PDB entry 1T7L | X-ray diffraction, 2.00 A resolution | chain A

[Chain A]
Molecule: 5-methyltetrahydropteroyltriglutamate--homocysteine methyltransferase
Source organism: Thermotoga maritima
Notes: EC 2.1.1.14
UniProtKB: Q9X112 (METE_THEMA); residue numbers follow UniProt; this construct covers 2-734
Chain sequence (766 residues; numbered -31 to 734; the number before each row is that of its first residue; numbers below 1 keep their minus sign (Met-31 is residue -31)):
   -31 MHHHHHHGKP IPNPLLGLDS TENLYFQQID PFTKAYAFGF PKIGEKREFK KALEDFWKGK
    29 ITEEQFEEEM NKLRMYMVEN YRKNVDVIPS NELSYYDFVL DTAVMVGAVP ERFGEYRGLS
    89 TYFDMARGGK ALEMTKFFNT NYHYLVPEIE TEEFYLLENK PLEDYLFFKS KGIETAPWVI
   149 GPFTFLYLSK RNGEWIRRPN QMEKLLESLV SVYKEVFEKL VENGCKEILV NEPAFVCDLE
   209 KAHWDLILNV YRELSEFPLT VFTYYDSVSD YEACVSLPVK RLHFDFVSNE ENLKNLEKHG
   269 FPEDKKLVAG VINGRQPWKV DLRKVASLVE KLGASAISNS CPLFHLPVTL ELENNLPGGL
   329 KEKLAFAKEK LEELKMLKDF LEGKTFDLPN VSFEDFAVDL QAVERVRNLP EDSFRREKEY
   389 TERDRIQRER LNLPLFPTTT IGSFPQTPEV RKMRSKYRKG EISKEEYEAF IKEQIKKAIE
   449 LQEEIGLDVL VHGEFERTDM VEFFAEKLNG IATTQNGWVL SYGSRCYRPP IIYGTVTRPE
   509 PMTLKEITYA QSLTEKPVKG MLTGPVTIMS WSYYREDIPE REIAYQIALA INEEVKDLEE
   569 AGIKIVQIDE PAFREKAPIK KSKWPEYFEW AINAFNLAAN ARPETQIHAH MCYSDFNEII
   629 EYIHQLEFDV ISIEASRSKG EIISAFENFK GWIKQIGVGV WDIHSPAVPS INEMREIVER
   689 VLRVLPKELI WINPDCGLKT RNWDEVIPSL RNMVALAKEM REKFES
Unresolved in the structure: -31 to -1, 734
Differences from the reference sequence: expression tag (-31 to 1)
Disulfide bonds: Cys620-Cys704
Small-molecule neighbours: meso-erythritol (MRY): Lys104, Phe105, Phe106, Tyr112, Tyr155, Leu156, Arg165, Cys205, Arg582, Ile587
Swiss-Prot annotation at these positions:
  - active site: His672 (Proton donor)
  - binding site (5-methyltetrahydropteroyltri-L-glutamate): Arg15 to Lys18, Lys104, Arg493, Cys494, Trp539, Glu583
  - binding site (L-homocysteine): Ile409 to Ser411, Glu462, Asp577
  - binding site (L-methionine): Ile409 to Ser411, Glu462, Asp577
  - binding site (Zn(2+)): His618, Cys620, Glu642, Cys704
From the paper describing this entry:
  - conformationally variable residues (side-chain flip): Trp539
  - contacts within the chain: Tyr232-Tyr233 (pi stacking), Asn199-Tyr232 (hydrogen bond)
  - catalytic residues: His111, Asp467, His672 (proposed by the authors, not directly observed)

[In short]
Chain A binds meso-erythritol. UniProt lists active-site residue His672, 9 residues binding
5-methyltetrahydropteroyltri-L-glutamate, 5 L-homocysteine-binding residues and 5 L-methionine-binding
residues. The paper reports catalytic residues His111, Asp467 and His672; conformational variability at
Trp539.
Chain A is 5-methyltetrahydropteroyltriglutamate--homocysteine methyltransferase (Thermotoga maritima); the
structure, Crystal Structure of Cobalamin-Independent Methionine Synthase from T. maritima, was determined by
X-ray diffraction, deposited together with 1XDJ.
